PDB entry 7YES | electron microscopy, 3.40 A resolution | chains A and B of the 5 polymer chains in the assembly

# Chain A
Molecule: RNA-directed RNA polymerase L
Organism: Ebola virus
UniProt: A0A1C4HDB0 (A0A1C4HDB0_9MONO); residue numbers follow UniProt; this construct covers 1-2212
Sequence (2212 residues; numbered 1 to 2212; the number before each row is that of its first residue):
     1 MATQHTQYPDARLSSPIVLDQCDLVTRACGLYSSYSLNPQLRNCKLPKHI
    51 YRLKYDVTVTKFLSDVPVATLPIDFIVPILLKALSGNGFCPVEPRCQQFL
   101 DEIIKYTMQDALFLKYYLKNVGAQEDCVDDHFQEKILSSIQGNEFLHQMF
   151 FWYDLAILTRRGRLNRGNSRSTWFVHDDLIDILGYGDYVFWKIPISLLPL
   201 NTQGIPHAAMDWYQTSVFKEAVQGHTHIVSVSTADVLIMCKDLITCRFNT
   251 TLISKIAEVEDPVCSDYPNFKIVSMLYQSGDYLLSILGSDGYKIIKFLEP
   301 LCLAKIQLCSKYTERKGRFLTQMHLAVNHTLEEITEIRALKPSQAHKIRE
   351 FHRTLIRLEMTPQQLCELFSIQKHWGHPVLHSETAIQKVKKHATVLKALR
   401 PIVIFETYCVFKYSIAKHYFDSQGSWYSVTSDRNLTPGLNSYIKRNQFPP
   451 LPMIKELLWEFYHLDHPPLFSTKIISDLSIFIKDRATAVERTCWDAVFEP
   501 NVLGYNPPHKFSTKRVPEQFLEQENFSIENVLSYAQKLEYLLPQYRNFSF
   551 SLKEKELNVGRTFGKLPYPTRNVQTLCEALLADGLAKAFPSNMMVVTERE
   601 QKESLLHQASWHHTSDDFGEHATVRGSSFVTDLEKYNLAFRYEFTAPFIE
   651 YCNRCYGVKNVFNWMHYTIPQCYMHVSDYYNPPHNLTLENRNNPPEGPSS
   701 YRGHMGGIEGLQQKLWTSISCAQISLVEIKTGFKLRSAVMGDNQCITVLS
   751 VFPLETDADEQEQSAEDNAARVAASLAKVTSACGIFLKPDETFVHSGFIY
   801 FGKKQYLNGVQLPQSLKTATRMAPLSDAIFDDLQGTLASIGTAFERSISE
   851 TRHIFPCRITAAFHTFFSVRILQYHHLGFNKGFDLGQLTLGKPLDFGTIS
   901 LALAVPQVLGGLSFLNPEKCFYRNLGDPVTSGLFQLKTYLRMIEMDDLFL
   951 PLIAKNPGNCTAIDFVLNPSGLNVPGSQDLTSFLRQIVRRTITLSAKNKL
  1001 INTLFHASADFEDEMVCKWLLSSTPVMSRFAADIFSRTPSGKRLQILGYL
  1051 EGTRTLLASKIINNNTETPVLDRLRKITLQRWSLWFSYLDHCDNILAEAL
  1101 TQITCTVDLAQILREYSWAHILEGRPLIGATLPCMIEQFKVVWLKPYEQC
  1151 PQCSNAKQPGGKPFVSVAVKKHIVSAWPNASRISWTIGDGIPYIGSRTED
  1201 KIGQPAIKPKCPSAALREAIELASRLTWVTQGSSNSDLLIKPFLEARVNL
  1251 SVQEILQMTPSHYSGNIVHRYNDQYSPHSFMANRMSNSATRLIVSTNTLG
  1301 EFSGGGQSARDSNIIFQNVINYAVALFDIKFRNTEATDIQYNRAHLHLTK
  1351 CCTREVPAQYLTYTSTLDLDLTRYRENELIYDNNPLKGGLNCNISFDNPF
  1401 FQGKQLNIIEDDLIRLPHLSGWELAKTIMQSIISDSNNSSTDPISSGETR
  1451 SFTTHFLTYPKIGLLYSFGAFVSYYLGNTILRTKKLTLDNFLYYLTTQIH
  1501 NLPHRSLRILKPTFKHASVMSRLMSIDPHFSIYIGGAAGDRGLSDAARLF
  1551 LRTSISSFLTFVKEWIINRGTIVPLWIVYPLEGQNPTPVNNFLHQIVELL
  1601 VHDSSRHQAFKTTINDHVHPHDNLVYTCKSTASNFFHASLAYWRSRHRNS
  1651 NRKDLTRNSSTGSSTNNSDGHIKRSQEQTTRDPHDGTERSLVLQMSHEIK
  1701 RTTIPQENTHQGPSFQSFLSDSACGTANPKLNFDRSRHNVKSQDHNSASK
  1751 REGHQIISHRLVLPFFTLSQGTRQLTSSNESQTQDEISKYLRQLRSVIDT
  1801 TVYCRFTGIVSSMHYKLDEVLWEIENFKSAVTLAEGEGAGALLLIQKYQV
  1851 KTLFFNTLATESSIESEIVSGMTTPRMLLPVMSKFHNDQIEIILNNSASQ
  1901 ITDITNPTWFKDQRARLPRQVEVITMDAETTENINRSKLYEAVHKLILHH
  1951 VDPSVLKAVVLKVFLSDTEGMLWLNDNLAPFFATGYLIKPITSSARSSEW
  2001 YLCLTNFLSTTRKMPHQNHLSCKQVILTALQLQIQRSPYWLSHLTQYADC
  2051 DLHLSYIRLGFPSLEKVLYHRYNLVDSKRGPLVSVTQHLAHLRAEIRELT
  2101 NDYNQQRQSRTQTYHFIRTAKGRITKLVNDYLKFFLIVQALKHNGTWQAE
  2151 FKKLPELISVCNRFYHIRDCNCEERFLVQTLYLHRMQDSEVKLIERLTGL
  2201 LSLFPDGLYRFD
Unresolved in the structure: 1-7, 1304-1310, 1384-2212
Sequence notes: engineered mutation Asp-759 (Gly in A0A1C4HDB0)
Bound ions: Zn2+: Cys-1150, Cys-1153, His-1345, His-1347
Reported in the primary citation:
  - conformationally variable residues (order/disorder transition): Ser-610 to Thr-623, Ser-1196 to Leu-1216
  - catalytic residues: His-1269, Arg-1270 (citing earlier work)
  - mutagenesis - D742A: abolished catalytic activity

# Chain B
Molecule: VP35 of EBOV L-VP35 complex
Organism: Ebola virus
UniProt: A0A1C4HDK9 (A0A1C4HDK9_9MONO); residues 1-340 here = UniProt positions 1-340
Sequence (340 residues; numbered 1 to 340; the number before each row is that of its first residue):
     1 MTTRTKGRGHTVATTQNDRMPGPELSGWISEQLMTGRIPVNDIFCDIENN
    51 PGLCYASQMQQTKPNPKMRNSQTQTDPICNHSFEEVVQTLASLATVVQQQ
   101 TIASESLEQRITSLENGLKPVYDMAKTISSLNRVCAEMVAKYDLLVMTTG
   151 RATATAAATEAYWAEHGQPPPGPSLYEESAIRGKIESRDETVPQSVREAF
   201 NNLDSTTSLTEENFGKPDISAKDLRNIMYDHLPGFGTAFHQLVQVICKLG
   251 KDSNSLDIIHAEFQASLAEGDSPQCALIQITKRVPIFQDAAPPVIHIRSR
   301 GDIPRACQKSLRPVPPSPKIDRGWVCVFQLQDGKTLGLKI
Unresolved in the structure: 1-80

# Interface between chain A and chain B
Residue-residue contacts - 58 pairs, chain A then chain B:
  Tyr-312(A) / Gln-264(B)
  Tyr-312(A) / Ala-268(B)  hydrophobic
  Arg-315(A) / Glu-211(B)
  Arg-318(A) / Gly-215(B)
  Arg-318(A) / Lys-216(B)
  Arg-318(A) / Pro-217(B)
  Thr-321(A) / His-260(B)
  Gln-322(A) / Gly-215(B)
  Gln-322(A) / Pro-217(B)
  His-324(A) / Asp-230(B)  salt bridge
  Leu-325(A) / Asp-218(B)
  Leu-325(A) / Asp-223(B)
  Asn-328(A) / Asp-230(B)  hydrogen bond
  His-329(A) / Asp-223(B)  salt bridge
  Glu-332(A) / Lys-222(B)  salt bridge
  His-346(A) / Phe-235(B)
  His-352(A) / Asp-230(B)
  Arg-353(A) / Asp-230(B)  salt bridge
  Ile-356(A) / His-231(B)
  Arg-357(A) / Asp-230(B)
  Leu-396(A) / Pro-169(B)  hydrophobic
  Leu-396(A) / Ser-195(B)
  Leu-396(A) / Ala-199(B)  hydrophobic
  Ala-398(A) / Leu-203(B)  hydrophobic
  Arg-400(A) / Glu-178(B)  salt bridge
  Arg-400(A) / Leu-203(B)
  Ile-402(A) / Lys-141(B)
  Phe-405(A) / Lys-141(B)
  Phe-405(A) / Leu-144(B)  hydrophobic
  Tyr-408(A) / Leu-144(B)  hydrophobic
  Asn-434(A) / Asn-132(B)  hydrogen bond (backbone-side chain)
  Pro-437(A) / Asn-132(B)
  Pro-437(A) / Arg-133(B)  hydrogen bond (backbone-side chain)
  Trp-459(A) / Arg-133(B)
  Trp-459(A) / Ala-136(B)  hydrophobic
  Trp-459(A) / Glu-137(B)  hydrogen bond
  Tyr-462(A) / Ala-140(B)  hydrophobic
  Tyr-462(A) / Asp-143(B)  hydrogen bond
  Tyr-462(A) / Leu-144(B)  hydrophobic
  His-463(A) / Ala-136(B)
  His-463(A) / Ala-140(B)
  Glu-643(A) / Thr-148(B)  hydrogen bond (backbone-side chain)
  Glu-643(A) / Pro-173(B)
  Glu-650(A) / Met-147(B)
  Asp-767(A) / Glu-211(B)
  Ala-770(A) / Glu-211(B)
  Arg-771(A) / Glu-211(B)  salt bridge
  Ala-773(A) / Phe-214(B)  hydrophobic
  Ala-774(A) / Thr-210(B)
  Lys-778(A) / Thr-206(B)
  Lys-778(A) / Thr-207(B)
  Lys-778(A) / Leu-209(B)  hydrogen bond (side chain-backbone)
  Ser-781(A) / Leu-203(B)
  Ser-781(A) / Thr-206(B)
  Phe-786(A) / Asn-202(B)
  Pro-789(A) / Phe-214(B)
  Pro-789(A) / Gly-215(B)
  Thr-792(A) / Phe-214(B)
Also at the interface, not in a pair above, chain A (46 interface residues in all): Gly-317, Lys-397, Pro-401, Leu-435, Phe-644, Pro-647, Ala-777, Ala-782
Also at the interface, not in a pair above, chain B (41 interface residues in all): Leu-145, Val-196, Ile-219, Asn-226, Ile-227, Ala-265

# Summary
The interface between chain A and chain B involves 46 residues on one side and 41 on the other, with 7
hydrogen bonds and 6 salt bridges. Polar pairs include His-324(A)/Asp-230(B), His-329(A)/Asp-223(B) and
Glu-332(A)/Lys-222(B). From the paper: catalytic residues His-1269(A) and Arg-1270(A); D742A of chain A
abolishes catalytic activity.
Here chain A is RNA-directed RNA polymerase L and chain B is VP35 of EBOV L-VP35 complex, both from Ebola
virus. Entry 7YES (The structure of EBOV L-VP35-RNA complex (state2)) was determined by electron microscopy,
deposited together with 7YER and 7YET.
